6ABN - chain A; structure by X-ray diffraction, 1.17 A resolution.

== Chain A ==
Name: Lysozyme C
Source organism: Gallus gallus
Notes: EC 3.2.1.17
UniProt: P00698 (LYSC_CHICK); residues 1-129 here correspond to UniProt positions 19-147 (UniProt number = residue number + 18)
Amino-acid sequence (129 residues; each row starts with the number of its first residue):
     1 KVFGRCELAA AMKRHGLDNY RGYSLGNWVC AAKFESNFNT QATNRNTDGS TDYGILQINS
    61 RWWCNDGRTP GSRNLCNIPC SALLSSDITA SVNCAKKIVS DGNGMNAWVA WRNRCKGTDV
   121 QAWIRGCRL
Disulfides: Cys6-Cys127, Cys30-Cys115, Cys64-Cys80, Cys76-Cys94
Ion coordination: Na+: Ser60, Cys64, Ser72, Arg73
Swiss-Prot annotation at these positions:
  - active site: Glu35, Asp52
  - binding site (substrate): Asp101
Reported in the primary citation:
  - binding site for 1,2-ethanediol: Gln57, Ile58, Trp63, Ile98, Ala107, Trp108
  - binding site for acetate ion: Arg73, Asn74, Leu75
  - catalytic residues: Glu35, Asp52 (citing earlier work)

== Summary ==
Ser60, Cys64, Ser72 and Arg73 coordinate Na+. Curated annotation (UniProt) lists active-site residues Glu35
and Asp52 and substrate-binding residue Asp101. From the paper: catalytic residues Glu35 and Asp52; a binding
site for 1,2-ethanediol at Gln57, Ile58 and Trp63 among others.
Chain A is Lysozyme C (Gallus gallus); the structure, Crystal Structure of HEWL at pH 8.6, was determined by
X-ray diffraction, deposited together with 6AD5, 6ADF and 6AEA.
